PDB entry 8F5P | electron microscopy, 3.40 A resolution | chains B and E of the 6 polymer chains in the assembly

[Chain B]
Molecule: Intraflagellar transport protein 122B, putative
Organism: Leishmania tarentolae
Reference sequence: A0A640KAU8 (A0A640KAU8_LEITA); residue numbers follow UniProt; this construct covers 1-1247
Sequence (1247 residues; row label = number of the first residue in the row):
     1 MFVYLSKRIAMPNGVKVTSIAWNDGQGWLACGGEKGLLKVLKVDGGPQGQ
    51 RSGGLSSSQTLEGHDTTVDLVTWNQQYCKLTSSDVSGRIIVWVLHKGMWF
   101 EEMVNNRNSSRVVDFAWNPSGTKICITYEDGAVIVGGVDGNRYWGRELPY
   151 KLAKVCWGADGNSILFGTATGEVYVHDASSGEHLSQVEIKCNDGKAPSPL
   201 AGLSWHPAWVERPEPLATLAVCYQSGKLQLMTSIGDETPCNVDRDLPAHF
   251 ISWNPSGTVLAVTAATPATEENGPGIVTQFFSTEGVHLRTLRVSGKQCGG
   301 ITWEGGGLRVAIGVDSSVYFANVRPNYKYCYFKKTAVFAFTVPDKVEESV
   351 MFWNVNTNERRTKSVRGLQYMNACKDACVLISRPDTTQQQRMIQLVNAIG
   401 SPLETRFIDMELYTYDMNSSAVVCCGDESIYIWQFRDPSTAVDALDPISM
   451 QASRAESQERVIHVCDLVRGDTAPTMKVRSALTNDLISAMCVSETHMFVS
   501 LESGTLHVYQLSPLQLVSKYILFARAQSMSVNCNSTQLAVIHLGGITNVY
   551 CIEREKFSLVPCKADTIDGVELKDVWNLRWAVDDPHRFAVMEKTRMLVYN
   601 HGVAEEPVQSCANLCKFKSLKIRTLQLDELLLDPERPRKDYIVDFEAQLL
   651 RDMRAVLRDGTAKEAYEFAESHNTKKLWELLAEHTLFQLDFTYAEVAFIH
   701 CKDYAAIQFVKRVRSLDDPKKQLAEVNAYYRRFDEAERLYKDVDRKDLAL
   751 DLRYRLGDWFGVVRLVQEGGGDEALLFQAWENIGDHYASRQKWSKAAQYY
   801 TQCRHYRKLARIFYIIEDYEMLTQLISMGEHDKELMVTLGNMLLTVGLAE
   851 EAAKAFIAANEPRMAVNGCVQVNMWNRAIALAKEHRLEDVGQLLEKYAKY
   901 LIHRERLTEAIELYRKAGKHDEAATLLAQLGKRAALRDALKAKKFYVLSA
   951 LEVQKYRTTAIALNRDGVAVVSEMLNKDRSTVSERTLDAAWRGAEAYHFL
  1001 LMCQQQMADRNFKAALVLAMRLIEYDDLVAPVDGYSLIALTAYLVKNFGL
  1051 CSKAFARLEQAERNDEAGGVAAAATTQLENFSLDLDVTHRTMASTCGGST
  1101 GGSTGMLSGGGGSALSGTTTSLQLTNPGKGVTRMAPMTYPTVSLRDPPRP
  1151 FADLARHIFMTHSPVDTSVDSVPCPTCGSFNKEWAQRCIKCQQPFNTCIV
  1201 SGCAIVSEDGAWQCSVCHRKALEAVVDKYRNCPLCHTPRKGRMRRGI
Disordered / not traced: 770-773, 960-985, 1068-1147, 1239-1247
Metal / ion sites: Zn2+ site 1: Cys1174, Cys1177, Cys1188, Cys1191; Zn2+ site 2: Cys1214, Cys1217, Cys1232, Cys1235

[Chain E]
Molecule: WD_REPEATS_REGION domain-containing protein
Organism: Leishmania tarentolae
Reference sequence: A0A640KQ11 (A0A640KQ11_LEITA); residue numbers follow UniProt; this construct covers 1-1654
Sequence (1654 residues; numbered 1 to 1654; the number before each row is that of its first residue):
     1 MSLFVVNAPGHEGQLKEQLIVAHKRRPLLATAWVNPPSVLITNSEGEVLT
    51 QVADPPGSTGRTHQPTALTWHPNEELLVIGWSNGEMSLWSMPSVSSLALG
   101 EDYTTAAARSAVQLIAAKAATQSSAEGATREHASGAVVASEWSTRGLYLV
   151 SASQQRHVVMWMLEKIPAETSVTFKLKPLWSVQSREPVARIIHVPSKASH
   201 PSTAFKLNNGATAAAAAEGGDDDISFLLADGGTSVTAINEDQQLFPCVTQ
   251 QEQIASVLYDAATRTLVTLTTTSMIEVYAVGEDIKGTSTLRRKLSAPATT
   301 PTVSTTTGERIAMSMVWASPGVVAFGSGDDRLRILDLSSGSLDVLLLPQP
   351 DLHVSSLATFAAKGTMIVGTVEGFLVVFQHHAASLLTSRHVSVARETVTS
   401 SSPFAPAATEASQWEAMTVHQVGKCVDRVVLTALGDVALCCGGSELQVLH
   451 EIIRKRAWDGVAAATQISSDMVVIESITGCQCLLQNKGNVHGVSIAFPNI
   501 ALWNGSQIDFYMIDEATSEITFINFVLTTSPAFAIHREGLIYVKGNRIVF
   551 ETMQLAPIAQMTFTESEGVPVIMDIMNDYLVVVSSKNYLRLARISTRDLQ
   601 QLGPARPLTFPSILQPDAVEASSGASEMTPFVEDISTLEVSVSGARVNAQ
   651 GRRVALMSTLGPLALPDTRIWVYDSDTDKMSFFDFGSRNEIPNSVYWNTP
   701 EPNTTTVGEFEYILLACETYQIHMDDKKSASEEAESPKACTDTTNDGNKI
   751 ADHPVGQENLPEALPDMENYAEKKAELEDARRESVGTTNYVSQRPHNIVT
   801 FFATHDGLVLQNFAPLRRYQICLVGLTIPDFLLASVKINGDPNNAEDYVI
   851 EQKRLRDFEGLKSDKDVAVREALMKFSYYATIGNMDEAYRCVKSIKNPAA
   901 WQGLARLCVTSGRLDVAAVCLATMEDCVAARALREAKEDYPDDQDVQLAT
   951 LALGLSMTEEAVELLRKSKRYDLLTDVYMACGKFEHAQRHSERFDRARIR
  1001 PVAYKYAQFMESLQNMDAAIMWYYNAKCASTDVPRIFFQTNRMHELRQLM
  1051 MIQSQPPSPTAGDSAQRPQPGIGEQQSTFATIFPQNRELLLWWAQHSERR
  1101 HNVQEALRFYNAGEDVYNIVRILCSLTPPKLDSALQLVNKEMDKAKMRFQ
  1151 QQQAFAATASARFGDDDHGEPDPVGSAYFVAQLYERQGDDQLALQYYQAA
  1201 GAYRSGVRVAWKMEQYGVVANLAMKSSDERLMLETAMALEKHQAYDKAVQ
  1251 LYRRIGAVQCALDACVQGGLYETLHEVSAAFASGSTDPAVFLGMADHFQS
  1301 ESDYQKAVEMLLFAKHFEEALKLCETQNATLTEEMAESMTSNIGELSMEE
  1351 RQAVLRRVAHIAKDQGRWSLACKKYTQAGDRVKAMRMLMRGGETEKVIFF
  1401 ANHSRNVEIYTMAANFLQSQNWSADANIYKSIVLFYTKAKAWMNLLAFYE
  1451 SCAQLHIDENRNYPEALRALEDCIAMAESVRGGKANIEMEKVEQLKQRVE
  1501 ILKAFVKAQKTVDSMVVAERGSVAEKAKADSVIACCSGLIKRSRPSSPDH
  1551 SLIQDALRIGDVFALMVRFYFDKLGEPHNALKVMESMPKHGADPQLFIEA
  1601 DYMERVCQANGKSLANVLPGGIATEAPGAVWEGARKFSTDTRRSSVIDEV
  1651 DRVV
Disordered / not traced: 200-221, 296-309, 382-409, 612-637, 722-767, 785-793, 1053-1077, 1157-1169, 1241-1654

[Interface between chain B and chain E]
Pairs across the interface (6; chain B residue first):
  Ala10(B) - Leu179(E)
  Met11(B) - Leu179(E)
  Pro12(B) - Pro178(E)
  Pro12(B) - Leu179(E)  hydrophobic
  Asn13(B) - Pro178(E)  hydrogen bond (backbone-backbone)
  Pro607(B) - Glu282(E)
Interface residues without a listed pair, chain B (8 interface residues in all): Arg8, Gly53, Thr60
Interface residues without a listed pair, chain E (8 interface residues in all): Glu164, Lys177, Trp180, Asp222, Glu240

[Overview]
Chain B and chain E each contribute 8 residues to their interface, with 1 hydrogen bond. Its one hydrogen
bond, Asn13(B)-Pro178(E), is backbone to backbone. Cys1174(B), Cys1177(B), Cys1188(B) and Cys1191(B)
coordinate Zn2+ site 1. Cys1214(B), Cys1217(B), Cys1232(B) and Cys1235(B) form the Zn2+ site 2.
Chain B is Intraflagellar transport protein 122B, putative and chain E is WD_REPEATS_REGION domain-containing
protein, both from Leishmania tarentolae; the structure, Structure of Leishmania tarentolae IFT-A (state 2),
was determined by electron microscopy (same publication as 8F5O).
